Entry 7RYM (X-ray diffraction, 3.20 A resolution); this record covers chains A and B of the 4 polymer chains in the assembly.

# Chain A
Name: T-cell surface glycoprotein CD1a
Organism: Homo sapiens
UniProtKB: P06126 (CD1A_HUMAN); residues 1-278 here correspond to UniProt positions 18-295 (UniProt number = residue number + 17)
Sequence (286 residues; each row starts with the number of its first residue; numbers below 1 keep their minus sign (Asp-1 is residue -1)):
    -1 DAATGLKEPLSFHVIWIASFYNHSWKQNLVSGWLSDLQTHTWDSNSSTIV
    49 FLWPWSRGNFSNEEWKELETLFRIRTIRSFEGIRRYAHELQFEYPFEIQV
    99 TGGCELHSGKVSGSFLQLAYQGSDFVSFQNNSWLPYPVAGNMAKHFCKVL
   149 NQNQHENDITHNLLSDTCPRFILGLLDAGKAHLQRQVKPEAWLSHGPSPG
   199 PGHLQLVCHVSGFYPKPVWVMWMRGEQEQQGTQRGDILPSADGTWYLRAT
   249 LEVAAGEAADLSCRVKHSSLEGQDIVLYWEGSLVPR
Disordered / not traced: -1 to 7, 106-109, 281-284
Construct notes: expression tag (-1 to 0, 279-284); conflict Thr2 (Asp19 in P06126); variant Ile13 (Thr30 in P06126), Trp51 (Cys68 in P06126)
Disulfide bonds: Cys102-Cys166, Cys206-Cys261
UniProt features mapped onto this chain:
  - binding site (a D-galactosylceramide): Arg73 to Ser77, Glu154, Thr158
  - glycosylation (N-linked (GlcNAc...) asparagine): Asn20, Asn43, Asn57, Asn128
From the paper describing this entry:
  - mutagenesis - E62A/E65A/I72A (40 uM or higher), E62A/E65A/T165A/R168A (40 uM or higher), I157A/T165A/R168A (40 uM or higher): unchanged binding to both gammadelta TCRs
  - mutagenesis - Y19A/H21A/W23A: decreased binding to CO3 gammadelta TCR

# Chain B
Name: Beta-2-microglobulin
Organism: Homo sapiens
UniProtKB: P61769 (B2MG_HUMAN); residues 2-100 here correspond to UniProt positions 21-119 (UniProt number = residue number + 19)
Sequence (108 residues; numbered -1 to 106; the number before each row is that of its first residue; numbers below 1 keep their minus sign (Asp-1 is residue -1)):
    -1 DAGIQRTPKIQVYSRHPAENGKSNFLNCYVSGFHPSDIEVDLLKNGERIE
    49 KVEHSDLSFSKDWSFYLLYYTEFTPTEKDEYACRVNHVTLSQPKIVKWDR
    99 DMGSLVPR
Disordered / not traced: -1 to 0, 100-106
Construct notes: expression tag (-1 to 1, 101-106)
Disulfide bonds: Cys26-Cys81
UniProt features mapped onto this chain:
  - modified residue: Gln3 (Pyrrolidone carboxylic acid)
  - glycosylation: Ile2 (N-linked (Glc) (glycation) isoleucine), Lys20 (N-linked (Glc) (glycation) lysine), Lys42 (N-linked (Glc) (glycation) lysine), Lys49 (N-linked (Glc) (glycation) lysine), Lys59 (N-linked (Glc) (glycation) lysine), Lys92 (N-linked (Glc) (glycation) lysine), Lys95 (N-linked (Glc) (glycation) lysine)
From the paper describing this entry:
  - mutagenesis - D35A/E37A/N84A: decreased binding to CO3 gammadelta TCR

# Interface between chain A and chain B
Contacting residue pairs (54; chain A residue first):
  Ile13(A) with Ser56(B); Phe57(B), hydrophobic
  Ile15(A) with Leu55(B), hydrophobic; Ser56(B); Phe57(B), hydrophobic; Phe63(B), hydrophobic
  Ser17(A) with Ser34(B)
  Trp31(A) with Ser56(B)
  Gln36(A) with Asp54(B)
  Thr39(A) with Asp54(B)
  Glu95(A) with His32(B); Pro33(B); Ser34(B), hydrogen bond; Phe63(B)
  Gln97(A) with His32(B), hydrogen bond; Phe57(B); Trp61(B); Phe63(B)
  Val98(A) with Phe57(B)
  Thr99(A) with Phe57(B); Trp61(B)
  Gln115(A) with Trp61(B)
  Ala117(A) with Trp61(B), hydrophobic
  Gln119(A) with Ile2(B); His32(B)
  Gly120(A) with Arg4(B); His32(B); Trp61(B)
  Asp122(A) with Trp61(B), hydrogen bond
  Glu188(A) with Arg13(B), salt bridge; His14(B), salt bridge; Pro15(B)
  Trp190(A) with Ser12(B); Arg13(B); Pro15(B), hydrophobic
  Ser192(A) with Asp99(B)
  His193(A) with Asp99(B), salt bridge
  Ser209(A) with Arg13(B), hydrogen bond (side chain-backbone)
  Gly210(A) with Arg13(B)
  Leu236(A) with Gln9(B); Tyr11(B)
  Pro237(A) with Tyr11(B), hydrogen bond (backbone-side chain); Tyr27(B); Leu66(B), hydrophobic
  Ser238(A) with Arg13(B); Asn25(B)
  Ala239(A) with Leu66(B); Tyr68(B), hydrophobic
  Asp240(A) with Arg13(B), salt bridge
  Thr242(A) with Arg13(B), hydrogen bond
  Tyr244(A) with Tyr11(B), hydrophobic; Ser12(B)
  Arg246(A) with Val10(B), hydrogen bond (side chain-backbone); Tyr11(B)
Other interface residues (no listed pair), chain A (36 interface residues in all): Trp14, Tyr19, Leu27, Leu116, Ser121, Pro195, Asp234
Other interface residues (no listed pair), chain B (27 interface residues in all): Asp35, Asp60, Tyr64, Asp97

# In short
Chain A and chain B form an interface of 36 and 27 residues respectively; the contacts include 7 hydrogen
bonds and 4 salt bridges. Polar contacts include Glu188(A)-Arg13(B), Glu188(A)-His14(B) and
His193(A)-Asp99(B). From the paper: Y19A/H21A/W23A of chain A reduce binding to CO3 gammadelta TCR;
D35A/E37A/N84A of chain B reduce binding to CO3 gammadelta TCR; 5 substitutions were tested in all.
Chain A is T-cell surface glycoprotein CD1a and chain B is Beta-2-microglobulin, both from Homo sapiens; the
structure, CD1a-endo-gdTCR complex, was determined by X-ray diffraction (same publication as 7RYL, 7RYN and
7RYO).
